5EGF - chains C and D of the 4 polymer chains in the assembly; structure by X-ray diffraction, 2.29 A resolution.

[Chain C (and D)]
Molecule: TqaA
Organism: Penicillium aethiopicum
Notes: fragment: C-terminal domain residues 3595-4074; chain D of this document is another copy of the same molecule, construct and numbering; everything in this record applies to it too
UniProt: F1CWE4 (F1CWE4_9EURO); residues 8-487 here correspond to UniProt positions 3595-4074 (UniProt number = residue number + 3587)
Sequence (486 residues; row label = number of the first residue in the row):
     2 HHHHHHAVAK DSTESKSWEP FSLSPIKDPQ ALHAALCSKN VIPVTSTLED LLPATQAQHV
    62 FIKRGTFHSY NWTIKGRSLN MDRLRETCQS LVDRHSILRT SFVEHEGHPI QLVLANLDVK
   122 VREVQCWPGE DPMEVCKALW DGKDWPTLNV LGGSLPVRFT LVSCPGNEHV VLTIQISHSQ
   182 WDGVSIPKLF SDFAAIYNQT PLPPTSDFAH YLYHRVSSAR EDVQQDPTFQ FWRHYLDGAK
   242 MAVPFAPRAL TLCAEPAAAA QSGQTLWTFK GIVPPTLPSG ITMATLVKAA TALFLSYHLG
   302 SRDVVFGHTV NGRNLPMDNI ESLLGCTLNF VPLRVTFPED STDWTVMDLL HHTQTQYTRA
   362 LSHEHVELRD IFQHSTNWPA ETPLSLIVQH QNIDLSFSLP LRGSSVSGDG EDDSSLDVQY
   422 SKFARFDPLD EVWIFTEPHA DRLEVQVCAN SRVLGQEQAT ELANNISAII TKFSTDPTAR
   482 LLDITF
Disordered / not traced: 2-19, 249-263, 406-414 (chain D: 2-18, 249-263, 405-415, 487)
Construct notes: expression tag (2-7); engineered mutation Ala35 (Lys3622 in F1CWE4), Ala36 (Glu3623 in F1CWE4)
Modified positions: Mse82, Mse134, Mse242, Mse284, Mse318, Mse348 (selenomethionine; parent Met)

[Chain C / chain D interface]
Pairs across the interface - 34 pairs, chain C then chain D:
  Lys121(C) - Trp128(D)  hydrogen bond (backbone-side chain)
  Lys121(C) - Pro129(D)
  Val122(C) - Trp128(D)
  Arg123(C) - Gln126(D)
  Arg123(C) - Trp128(D)
  Arg123(C) - Glu131(D)  salt bridge
  Glu124(C) - Glu124(D)
  Glu124(C) - Val125(D)
  Glu124(C) - Gln126(D)  hydrogen bond (backbone-backbone)
  Val125(C) - Glu124(D)
  Gln126(C) - Arg123(D)
  Gln126(C) - Glu124(D)  hydrogen bond (backbone-backbone)
  Gln126(C) - Gln126(D)  hydrogen bond
  Trp128(C) - Lys121(D)  hydrogen bond (side chain-backbone)
  Trp128(C) - Val122(D)
  Trp128(C) - Arg123(D)
  Trp128(C) - Arg159(D)
  Trp128(C) - Phe160(D)  hydrogen bond (side chain-backbone)
  Trp128(C) - Thr161(D)
  Trp128(C) - Gln176(D)
  Pro129(C) - Lys121(D)
  Glu131(C) - Arg123(D)  salt bridge
  Glu131(C) - Lys144(D)  salt bridge
  Glu135(C) - Lys144(D)
  Val136(C) - Lys144(D)
  Ala139(C) - Ala139(D)
  Ala139(C) - Gly143(D)
  Leu140(C) - Leu140(D)  hydrophobic
  Gly143(C) - Ala139(D)
  Lys144(C) - Glu131(D)  salt bridge
  Arg159(C) - Trp128(D)
  Phe160(C) - Trp128(D)  hydrogen bond (backbone-side chain)
  Thr161(C) - Trp128(D)
  Gln176(C) - Trp128(D)
Other interface residues (no listed pair), chain C (20 interface residues in all): Asp145
Other interface residues (no listed pair), chain D (20 interface residues in all): Glu135, Val136, Asp145

[Summary]
Chain C and chain D each contribute 20 residues to their interface, with 7 hydrogen bonds and 4 salt bridges.
Polar pairs include Arg123(C)-Glu131(D), Glu131(C)-Lys144(D) and Lys121(C)-Trp128(D).
Both chains are TqaA (Penicillium aethiopicum). Entry 5EGF (The crystal structure of SeMet-CT) was determined
by X-ray diffraction together with 5EJD, 5DIJ and 5DLK from the same study.
